8C5S - chains A and C of the 5 polymer chains in the assembly; structure by electron microscopy, 3.75 A resolution.

[Chain A]
Molecule: DNA-directed RNA polymerase, mitochondrial
Organism: Saccharomyces cerevisiae S288C
Notes: EC 2.7.7.6
UniProt: P13433 (RPOM_YEAST); residue numbers follow UniProt; this construct covers 100-1351
Sequence (1262 residues; each row starts with the number of its first residue):
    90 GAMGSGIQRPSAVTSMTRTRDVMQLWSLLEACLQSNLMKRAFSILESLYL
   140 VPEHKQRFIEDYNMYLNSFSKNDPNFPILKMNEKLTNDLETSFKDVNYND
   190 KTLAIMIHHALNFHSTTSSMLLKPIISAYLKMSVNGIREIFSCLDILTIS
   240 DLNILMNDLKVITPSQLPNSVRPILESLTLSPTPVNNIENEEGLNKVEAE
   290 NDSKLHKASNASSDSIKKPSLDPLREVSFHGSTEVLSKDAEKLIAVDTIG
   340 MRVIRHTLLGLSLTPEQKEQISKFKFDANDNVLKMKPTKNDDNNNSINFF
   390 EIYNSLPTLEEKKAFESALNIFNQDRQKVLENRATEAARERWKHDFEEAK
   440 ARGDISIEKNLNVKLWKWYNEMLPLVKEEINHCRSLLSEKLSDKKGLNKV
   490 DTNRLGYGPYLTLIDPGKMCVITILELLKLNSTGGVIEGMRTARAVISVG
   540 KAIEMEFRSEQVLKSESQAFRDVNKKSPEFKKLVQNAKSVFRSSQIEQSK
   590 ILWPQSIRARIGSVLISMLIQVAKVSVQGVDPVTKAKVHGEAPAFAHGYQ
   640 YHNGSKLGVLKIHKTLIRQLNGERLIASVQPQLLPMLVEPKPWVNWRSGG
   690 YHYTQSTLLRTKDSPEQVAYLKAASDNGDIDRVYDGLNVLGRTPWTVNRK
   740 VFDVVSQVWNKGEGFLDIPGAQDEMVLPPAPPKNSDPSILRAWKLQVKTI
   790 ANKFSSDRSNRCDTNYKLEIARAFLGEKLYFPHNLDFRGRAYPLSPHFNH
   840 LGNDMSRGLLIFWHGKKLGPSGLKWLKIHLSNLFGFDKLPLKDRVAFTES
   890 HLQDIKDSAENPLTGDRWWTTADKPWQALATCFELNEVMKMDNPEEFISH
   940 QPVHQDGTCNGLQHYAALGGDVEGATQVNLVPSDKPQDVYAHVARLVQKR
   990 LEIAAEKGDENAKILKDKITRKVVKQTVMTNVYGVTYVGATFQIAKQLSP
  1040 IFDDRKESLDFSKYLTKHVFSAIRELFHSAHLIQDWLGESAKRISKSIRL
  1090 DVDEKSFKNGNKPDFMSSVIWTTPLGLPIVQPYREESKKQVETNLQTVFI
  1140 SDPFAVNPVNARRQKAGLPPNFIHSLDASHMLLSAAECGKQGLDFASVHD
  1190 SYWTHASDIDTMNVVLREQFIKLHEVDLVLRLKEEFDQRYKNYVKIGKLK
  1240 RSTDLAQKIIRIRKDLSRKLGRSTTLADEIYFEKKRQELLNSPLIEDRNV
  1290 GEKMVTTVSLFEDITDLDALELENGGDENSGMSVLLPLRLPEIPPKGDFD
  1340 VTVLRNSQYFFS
Disordered / not traced: 90-385, 554-588, 1312-1318
Sequence notes: expression tag (90-99)

[Chain C]
Molecule: pppGpGpUpApApApU (6-nt RNA)
Sequence (6 nucleotides; each row starts with the number of its first residue):
   102 GUAAAU
Covalently attached groups: guanosine-5'-triphosphate (GTP) linked to G102

[How chain A and chain C interact]
Contacting residue pairs (16):
  Arg829(A) - A106(C)  hydrogen bond to the sugar
  Arg829(A) - U107(C)  sugar contact
  Leu840(A) - A105(C)  hydrogen bond to the sugar
  Gly841(A) - A105(C)  sugar contact
  Asn842(A) - A104(C)  sugar contact
  Arg846(A) - A105(C)  hydrogen bond to the phosphate
  Arg846(A) - A106(C)  salt bridge to the phosphate
  Asn949(A) - U107(C)  hydrogen bond to the phosphate
  Gly950(A) - U107(C)  hydrogen bond to the phosphate
  Gln1015(A) - U107(C)  hydrogen bond to the base
  Met1018(A) - U107(C)  base contact
  Tyr1022(A) - U107(C)  hydrogen bond to the sugar
  His1163(A) - A106(C)  base contact
  His1163(A) - U107(C)  hydrogen bond to the base
  His1188(A) - A106(C)  hydrogen bond to the sugar
  Asp1189(A) - U107(C)  sugar contact
Also at the interface, not in a pair above, chain A (17 interface residues in all): Asn799, Cys948, Thr1019, Val1187
Also at the interface, not in a pair above, chain C (5 interface residues in all): U103

[In short]
The interface between chain A and chain C involves 17 residues on one side and 5 on the other, with 9 hydrogen
bonds and 1 salt bridge. Polar contacts include Gln1015(A)-U107(C), His1163(A)-U107(C) and Arg829(A)-A106(C).
Covalently linked GTP: at G102(C).
Here chain A is DNA-directed RNA polymerase, mitochondrial (Saccharomyces cerevisiae S288C) and chain C is
pppGpGpUpApApApU (6-nt RNA). Entry 8C5S (Cryo-EM structure of yeast mitochondrial RNA polymerase transcription
initiation complex with 7-mer RNA, pppGpGpUpApApApU (IC7)) was determined by electron microscopy, deposited
together with 8AP1, 8ATT, 8ATV, 8ATW, 8C5U and 8Q63.
